Entry 2JEC (X-ray diffraction, 2.00 A resolution); this record covers chains A and D of the 4 polymer chains in the assembly.

[Chain A (and D)]
Molecule: Lectin alpha chain
From: Dioclea grandiflora
Notes: chain D of this document is another copy of the same molecule, construct and numbering; everything in this record applies to it too
UniProt: P08902 (LECA_DIOGR); residues 3-239 here correspond to UniProt positions 1-237 (UniProt number = residue number - 2)
Chain sequence (239 residues; row label = number of the first residue in the row):
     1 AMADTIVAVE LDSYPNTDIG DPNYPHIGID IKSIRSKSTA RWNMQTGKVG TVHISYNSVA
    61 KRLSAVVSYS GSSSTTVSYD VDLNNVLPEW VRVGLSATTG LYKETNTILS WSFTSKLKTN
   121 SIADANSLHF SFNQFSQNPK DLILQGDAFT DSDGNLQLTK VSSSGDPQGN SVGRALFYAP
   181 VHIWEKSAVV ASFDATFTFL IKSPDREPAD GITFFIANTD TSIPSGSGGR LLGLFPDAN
Not modelled in the structure: 1
Sequence notes: expression tag (1-2); engineered mutation Ala-125 (Glu123 in P08902), Asn-133 (His131 in P08902), Gln-134 (Lys132 in P08902); conflict Gln-157 (Glu155 in P08902), Lys-186 (Ser184 in P08902)
Bound ions: Mn2+: Glu-10, Asp-12, Asp-21, His-26; Ca2+: Asp-12, Tyr-14, Asn-16, Asp-21
Residues lining bound ligands: 5-bromo-4-chloro-1H-indol-3-yl mannoside (XMM; 5-bromo-4-chloro-1H-indol-3-yl alpha-D-mannopyranoside): Tyr-14, Asn-16, Gly-100, Leu-101, Tyr-102, Ala-209, Asp-210, Gly-228, Gly-229, Arg-230
Swiss-Prot annotation at these positions:
  - binding site (Mn(2+)): Glu-10, Asp-12, Asp-21, His-26, Ser-36
  - binding site (Ca(2+)): Asp-12, Tyr-14, Asn-16, Asp-21, Asp-210
  - binding site (a carbohydrate): Tyr-14, Leu-101, Tyr-102, Arg-230
From the paper describing this entry:
  - contacts within the chain: Arg-62/Asp-80 (hydrogen bond)
  - self-association interface (contacts with another copy of this molecule); pairs are residue here / residue on that copy: Asp-80/Arg-62 (hydrogen bond), Asp-124/Asn-133 (backbone contact), Asn-126/Asn-133 (hydrogen bond)
  - conformationally variable residues (loop rearrangement): Thr-119 to Ala-125

[How chain A and chain D interact]
Contacting residue pairs (35):
  His-53(A) / Lys-118(D)
  His-53(A) / Val-190(D)
  Ser-55(A) / Asn-57(D)  hydrogen bond
  Asn-57(A) / Ser-55(D)  hydrogen bond
  Val-59(A) / Ser-64(D)
  Val-59(A) / Ala-65(D)
  Val-59(A) / Val-66(D)  hydrophobic
  Val-59(A) / Thr-76(D)
  Ala-60(A) / Arg-62(D)  hydrogen bond (backbone-side chain)
  Ala-60(A) / Ser-64(D)
  Arg-62(A) / Ala-60(D)  hydrogen bond (side chain-backbone)
  Arg-62(A) / Arg-62(D)
  Ser-64(A) / Asn-57(D)
  Ser-64(A) / Val-59(D)
  Ser-64(A) / Ala-60(D)
  Ala-65(A) / Val-59(D)
  Val-66(A) / Val-59(D)  hydrophobic
  Val-66(A) / Val-189(D)  hydrophobic
  Ser-68(A) / Val-189(D)
  Tyr-69(A) / Asn-120(D)
  Ser-70(A) / Asn-120(D)
  Gly-71(A) / Asn-120(D)  hydrogen bond (backbone-side chain)
  Ser-72(A) / Asn-120(D)
  Thr-76(A) / Val-59(D)
  Asp-80(A) / Arg-62(D)  salt bridge
  Lys-118(A) / His-53(D)
  Asn-120(A) / Tyr-69(D)
  Asn-120(A) / Ser-70(D)  hydrogen bond (backbone-backbone)
  Asn-120(A) / Gly-71(D)  hydrogen bond (side chain-backbone)
  Asn-120(A) / Ser-72(D)  hydrogen bond (side chain-backbone)
  Ile-122(A) / Val-49(D)  hydrophobic
  Ile-122(A) / Thr-51(D)
  Val-189(A) / Val-66(D)  hydrophobic
  Val-189(A) / Ser-68(D)
  Val-190(A) / His-53(D)
Interface residues without a listed pair, chain A (27 interface residues in all): Thr-51, Lys-61, Ser-74, Ser-78, Ser-121, Asp-194
Interface residues without a listed pair, chain D (26 interface residues in all): Ser-74, Ser-78, Lys-116, Ser-121, Thr-198

[In short]
Chain A and chain D form an interface of 27 and 26 residues respectively; the contacts include 8 hydrogen
bonds and 1 salt bridge. Polar pairs include Asp-80(A)/Arg-62(D), Ser-55(A)/Asn-57(D) and Ala-60(A)/Arg-62(D).
Chain A binds 5-bromo-4-chloro-1H-indol-3-yl mannoside. From the paper: conformational variability at
Thr-119(A); a self-association interface involving Asp-80(A), Asp-124(A) and Asn-126(A).
Chain A and chain D are both Lectin alpha chain (Dioclea grandiflora); the structure, crystal structure of
recombinant DiocleA grandiflora lectin mutant E123A-H131N-K132Q complexed witH 5-bromo-4-chloro-3-indolyl-a-D-
mannose, was determined by X-ray diffraction together with 2JDZ, 2JE7 and 2JE9 from the same study.
